PDB entry 3CW2 | X-ray diffraction, 2.80 A resolution | chains A and C of the 3 polymer chains in the assembly

# Chain A
Name: Translation initiation factor 2 subunit gamma
Source organism: Sulfolobus solfataricus
Notes: fragment: aIF2gamma subunit
Reference sequence: Q980A5 (IF2G_SULSO); residue numbers follow UniProt; this construct covers 1-415
Sequence (415 residues; row label = number of the first residue in the row):
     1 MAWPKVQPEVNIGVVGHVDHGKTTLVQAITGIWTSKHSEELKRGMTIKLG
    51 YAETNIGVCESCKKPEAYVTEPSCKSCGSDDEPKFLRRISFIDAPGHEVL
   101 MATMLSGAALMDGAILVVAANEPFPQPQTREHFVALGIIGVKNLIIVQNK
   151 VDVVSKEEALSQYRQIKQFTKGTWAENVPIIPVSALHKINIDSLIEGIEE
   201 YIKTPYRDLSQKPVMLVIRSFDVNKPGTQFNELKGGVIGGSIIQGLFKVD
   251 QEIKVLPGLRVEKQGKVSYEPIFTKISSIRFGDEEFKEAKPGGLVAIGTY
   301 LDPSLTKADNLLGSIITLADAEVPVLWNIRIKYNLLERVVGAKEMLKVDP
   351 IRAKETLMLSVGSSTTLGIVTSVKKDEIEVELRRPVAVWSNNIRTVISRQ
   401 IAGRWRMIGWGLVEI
Not modelled in the structure: 1
Cystine bridges: Cys59-Cys74, Cys62-Cys77
UniProt features mapped onto this chain:
  - region: Gly16 to Thr23 (G1), Gly44 to Lys48 (G2), Asp93 to Gly96 (G3), Asn149 to Asp152 (G4), Ser184 to Leu186 (G5)
  - binding site (GTP): Asp19 to Thr24, Asn149 to Asp152, Ser184 to Leu186
  - binding site (Mg(2+)): Asp19, Thr23, Gly44, Thr46
  - binding site (Zn(2+)): Cys59, Cys62, Cys74, Cys77
  - mutagenesis: Asp19 (D19A: Reduces GTP hydrolysis 8.5-fold. Completely aboloshes GTPase activity; when associated with A-97), His97 (H97A: Reduces GTP hydrolysis 17.5-fold. Completely aboloshes GTPase activity; when associated with A-19)
What the authors report for this chain:
  - conformationally variable residues (loop rearrangement): His17 to Gly21, Gly31 to Tyr51, Asp93 to Gly113, Arg338 to Glu344, Arg399 to Trp405

# Chain C
Name: Translation initiation factor 2 subunit alpha
Source organism: Sulfolobus solfataricus
Notes: fragment: aIF2alpha subunit
Reference sequence: Q97Z79 (IF2A_SULSO); residues 1-266 here = UniProt positions 1-266
Sequence (266 residues; each row starts with the number of its first residue):
     1 MIYSRSKLPSEGEILIATVKQVFDYGSYVSLDEYGGLQAFLPWSEVSSKW
    51 VKNIRDVLKENRKVIVKVIRVDRRKGTVDVSLKKVTDDERRKKNLQWKKI
   101 QRLDKILELVSQKLKLSEKDAWEQVAWKLEAKYGDPITAIEKAVKEGEKI
   151 LIDAGVPEIWVKPLLEEASKHAEERKVKMSGLITVRTNEPLGVEKIKEVI
   201 SKALENIEQDYESLLNIKIYTIGAPRYRVDVVGTNPKEASEALNQIISNL
   251 IKIGKEENVDISVVKK
What the authors report for this chain:
  - conformationally variable residues (loop rearrangement): Trp43 to Arg62
  - post-translational modification sites: Ser48 (citing earlier work)

# Interface between chain A and chain C
Residue-residue contacts (42; chain A residue first):
  Asp222(A) - Ala224(C)
  Lys225(A) - Thr221(C)
  Pro226(A) - Thr221(C)
  Pro226(A) - Ile222(C)
  Gly227(A) - Tyr220(C)
  Gly227(A) - Thr221(C)  hydrogen bond (backbone-backbone)
  Thr228(A) - Tyr220(C)
  Thr228(A) - Thr221(C)  hydrogen bond (backbone-backbone)
  Gln229(A) - Ile217(C)
  Gln229(A) - Lys218(C)
  Gln229(A) - Ile219(C)  hydrogen bond (side chain-backbone)
  Gln229(A) - Tyr220(C)
  Phe230(A) - Lys197(C)
  Phe230(A) - Ile200(C)  hydrophobic
  Phe230(A) - Ser201(C)
  Phe230(A) - Leu204(C)  hydrophobic
  Phe230(A) - Ile219(C)  hydrogen bond (backbone-backbone)
  Leu233(A) - Val193(C)
  Leu233(A) - Lys197(C)  hydrogen bond (backbone-side chain)
  Leu233(A) - Thr221(C)
  Leu233(A) - Tyr227(C)  hydrophobic
  Gly235(A) - Val193(C)
  Phe273(A) - Glu189(C)
  Phe273(A) - Pro190(C)
  Thr274(A) - Pro190(C)  hydrogen bond (side chain-backbone)
  Lys275(A) - Pro190(C)
  Lys275(A) - Leu191(C)
  Tyr300(A) - Leu191(C)
  Tyr300(A) - Gly192(C)  hydrogen bond (backbone-backbone)
  Tyr300(A) - Val193(C)  hydrogen bond (backbone-backbone)
  Tyr300(A) - Glu194(C)
  Leu301(A) - Val193(C)
  Asp302(A) - Val185(C)
  Asp302(A) - Arg186(C)
  Asp302(A) - Thr187(C)
  Asp302(A) - Ile196(C)
  Asp302(A) - Tyr227(C)  hydrogen bond
  Ser304(A) - Val185(C)
  Ser304(A) - Arg186(C)
  Ser304(A) - Ala224(C)  hydrogen bond (side chain-backbone)
  Ser304(A) - Pro225(C)
  Lys307(A) - Ala224(C)
Also at the interface, not in a pair above, chain A (22 interface residues in all): Asn231, Lys234, Leu259, Pro303, Leu305
Also at the interface, not in a pair above, chain C (25 interface residues in all): Asn188, Gly223
From the paper, about this interface:
  - interface residues, chain C: Arg186(C), Lys218(C)

# Summary
22 residues of chain A face 25 of chain C across their interface; the contacts include 10 hydrogen bonds.
Polar contacts include Gln229(A)-Ile219(C), Leu233(A)-Lys197(C) and Thr274(A)-Pro190(C). From the paper:
interface residues Arg186(C) and Lys218(C); a modification site at Ser48(C).
Here chain A is Translation initiation factor 2 subunit gamma and chain C is Translation initiation factor 2
subunit alpha, both from Sulfolobus solfataricus. Entry 3CW2 (Crystal structure of the intact archaeal
translation initiation factor 2 from Sulfolobus solfataricus ) was determined by X-ray diffraction.
